Entry 5J2T (X-ray diffraction, 2.20 A resolution); this record covers chains C and B of the 6 polymer chains in the assembly.

# Chain C
Molecule: Tubulin alpha-1B chain
Organism: Bos taurus
UniProt: P81947 (TBA1B_BOVIN); residues 1-451 here = UniProt positions 1-451
Amino-acid sequence (451 residues; row label = number of the first residue in the row):
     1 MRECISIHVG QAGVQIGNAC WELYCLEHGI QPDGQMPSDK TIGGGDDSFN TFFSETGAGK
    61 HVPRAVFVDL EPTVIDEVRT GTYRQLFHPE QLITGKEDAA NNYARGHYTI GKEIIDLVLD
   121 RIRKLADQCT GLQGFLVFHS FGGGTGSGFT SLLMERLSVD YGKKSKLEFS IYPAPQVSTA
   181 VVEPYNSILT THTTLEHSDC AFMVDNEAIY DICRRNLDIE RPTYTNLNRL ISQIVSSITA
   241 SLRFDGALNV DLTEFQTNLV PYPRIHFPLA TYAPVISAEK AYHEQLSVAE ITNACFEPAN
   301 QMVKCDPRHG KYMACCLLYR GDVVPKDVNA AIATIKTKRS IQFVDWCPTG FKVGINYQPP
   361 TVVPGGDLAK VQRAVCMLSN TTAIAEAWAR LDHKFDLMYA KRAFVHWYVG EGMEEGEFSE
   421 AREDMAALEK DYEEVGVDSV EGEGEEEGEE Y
Not modelled in the structure: 441-451
Small-molecule neighbours:
  - GTP (guanosine-5'-triphosphate): Gly10, Gln11, Ala12, Gln15, Ile16, Asp69, Asp98, Ala99, Ala100, Asn101, Asn102, Ser140, Gly142, Gly143, Gly144, Thr145, Gly146, Ile171, Pro173, Val177, Ser178, Thr179, Glu183, Asn206, Tyr224, Leu227, Asn228, Ile231
  - vinblastine (VLB; (2alpha,2'beta,3beta,4alpha,5beta)-vincaleukoblastine): Leu248, Pro325, Lys326, Val328, Asn329, Ile332, Ala333, Lys336, Phe351, Val353, Ile355
Reported in the primary citation:
  - binding site for vinblastine: Asn329

# Chain B
Molecule: Tubulin beta-2B chain
Organism: Bos taurus
UniProt: Q6B856 (TBB2B_BOVIN); the author numbering skips numbers that UniProt does not, so the offset changes along the chain: 1-42 = UniProt 1-42; 45-360 = UniProt 43-358; 369-455 = UniProt 359-445
Amino-acid sequence (445 residues; each row starts with the number of its first residue; note: 10 numbers in that range are skipped by the numbering (no residue carries them; nothing is unmodelled there)):
     1 MREIVHIQAG QCGNQIGAKF WEVISDEHGI DPTGSYHGDS DL
    45 QLERINVYYN EATGNKYVPR AILVDLEPGT MDSVRSGPFG QIFRPDNFVF GQSGAGNNWA
   105 KGHYTEGAEL VDSVLDVVRK ESESCDCLQG FQLTHSLGGG TGSGMGTLLI SKIREEYPDR
   165 IMNTFSVMPS PKVSDTVVEP YNATLSVHQL VENTDETYCI DNEALYDICF RTLKLTTPTY
   225 GDLNHLVSAT MSGVTTCLRF PGQLNADLRK LAVNMVPFPR LHFFMPGFAP LTSRGSQQYR
   285 ALTVPELTQQ MFDSKNMMAA CDPRHGRYLT VAAIFRGRMS MKEVDEQMLN VQNKNSSYFV
   345 EWIPNNVKTA VCDIPP
   369 RGLKMSATFI GNSTAIQELF KRISEQFTAM FRRKAFLHWY TGEGMDEMEF TEAESNMNDL
   429 VSEYQQYQDA TADEQGEFEE EEGEDEA
Not modelled in the structure: 439-455
Curated features (UniProtKB/Swiss-Prot):
  - motif: Met1 to Ile4 (MREI motif)
  - binding site (GTP): Gln11, Glu71, Ser140, Gly144, Thr145, Gly146, Asn206, Asn228
  - binding site (Mg(2+)): Glu71
  - modified residue: Ser40 (Phosphoserine), Thr57 (Phosphothreonine), Lys60 (N6-acetyllysine), Ser174 (Phosphoserine), Thr287 (Phosphothreonine), Thr292 (Phosphothreonine), Arg320 (Omega-N-methylarginine), Glu448 (5-glutamyl polyglutamate)
  - cross-link (Glycyl lysine isopeptide (Lys-Gly)): Lys60 (interchain with G-Cter in ubiquitin), Lys326 (interchain with G-Cter in ubiquitin)
Metal / ion sites: Mg2+: Gln11 (together with GDP)
Small-molecule neighbours:
  - GDP (guanosine-5'-diphosphate): Gly10, Gln11, Cys12, Gln15, Ile16, Ala99, Asn101, Ser140, Gly142, Gly143, Gly144, Thr145, Gly146, Ser147, Val171, Pro173, Val177, Ser178, Glu183, Asn206, Leu209, Tyr224, Leu227, Asn228
  - vinblastine (VLB; (2alpha,2'beta,3beta,4alpha,5beta)-vincaleukoblastine): Pro175, Lys176, Val177, Ser178, Asp179, Tyr210, Phe214, Thr220, Thr221, Pro222, Thr223, Tyr224, Leu227
Reported in the primary citation:
  - binding site for vinblastine: Val177, Asp179, Pro222, Tyr224
  - binding site for GDP: Tyr224
  - contacts within the chain: Asp226-Arg278

# Chain C / chain B interface
Residue-residue contacts (41):
  Met1(C) - Gln96(B)
  Arg2(C) - Gln96(B)
  Arg2(C) - Ser97(B)  hydrogen bond (side chain-backbone)
  Glu254(C) - Asn101(B)
  Glu254(C) - Thr180(B)
  Gln256(C) - Trp407(B)
  Thr257(C) - Val182(B)
  Thr257(C) - Phe404(B)
  Thr257(C) - Trp407(B)  hydrogen bond (backbone-side chain)
  Asn258(C) - Asp179(B)  hydrogen bond (side chain-backbone)
  Asn258(C) - Thr180(B)
  Asn258(C) - Val181(B)  hydrogen bond (side chain-backbone)
  Asn258(C) - Phe404(B)
  Val260(C) - Phe404(B)
  Val260(C) - His406(B)  hydrogen bond (backbone-side chain)
  Val260(C) - Trp407(B)  hydrogen bond (backbone-side chain)
  Pro261(C) - Ala403(B)
  Pro261(C) - Phe404(B)  hydrogen bond (backbone-backbone)
  Pro261(C) - His406(B)
  Tyr262(C) - Arg401(B)  hydrogen bond (side chain-backbone)
  Tyr262(C) - Lys402(B)
  Tyr262(C) - Ala403(B)
  Tyr262(C) - His406(B)
  Pro263(C) - His406(B)
  Asp345(C) - Arg400(B)  salt bridge
  Asp345(C) - Arg401(B)  salt bridge
  Trp346(C) - Ala397(B)
  Trp346(C) - Met398(B)
  Trp346(C) - Arg401(B)
  Trp346(C) - Ala403(B)  hydrophobic
  Pro348(C) - Val181(B)  hydrophobic
  Phe351(C) - Asp179(B)
  Lys352(C) - Asp179(B)  salt bridge
  Lys352(C) - Thr180(B)  hydrogen bond
  Val353(C) - Asp179(B)  hydrogen bond (backbone-side chain)
  Glu434(C) - Arg401(B)  hydrogen bond (backbone-side chain)
  Val435(C) - Arg401(B)
  Val437(C) - Arg401(B)  hydrogen bond (backbone-side chain)
  Asp438(C) - Arg401(B)
  Ser439(C) - Arg400(B)
  Ser439(C) - Arg401(B)  hydrogen bond
Interface residues without a listed pair, chain C (22 interface residues in all): Cys347
Interface residues without a listed pair, chain B (17 interface residues in all): Leu405

# In short
22 residues of chain C and 17 residues of chain B are in contact, with 13 hydrogen bonds and 3 salt bridges.
Polar pairs include Asp345(C)-Arg400(B), Asp345(C)-Arg401(B) and Lys352(C)-Asp179(B). From the paper: a
binding site for vinblastine at Asn329(C) and Val177(B) among others; a binding site for GDP at Tyr224(B).
Here chain C is Tubulin alpha-1B chain and chain B is Tubulin beta-2B chain, both from Bos taurus. Entry 5J2T
(Tubulin-vinblastine complex) was determined by X-ray diffraction, deposited together with 5IYZ and 5J2U.
